Entry 8G0B (electron microscopy, 2.80 A resolution); this record covers chains a and b of the 12 polymer chains in the assembly.

Chain a:
Protein: ATP synthase subunit a
Source organism: Mycolicibacterium smegmatis MC2 155
UniProt: A0R206 (A0R206_MYCS2); numbering as in UniProt (aligned over 1-252)
Chain sequence (252 residues; row label = number of the first residue in the row):
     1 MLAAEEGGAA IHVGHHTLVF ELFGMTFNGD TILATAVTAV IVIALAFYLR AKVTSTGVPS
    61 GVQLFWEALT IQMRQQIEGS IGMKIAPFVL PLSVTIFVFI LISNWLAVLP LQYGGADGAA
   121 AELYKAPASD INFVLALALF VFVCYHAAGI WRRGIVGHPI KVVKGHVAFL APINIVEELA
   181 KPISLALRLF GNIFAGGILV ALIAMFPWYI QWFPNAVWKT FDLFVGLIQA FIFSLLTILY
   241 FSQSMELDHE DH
Unresolved in the structure: 1-10, 116-117, 247-252

Chain b:
Protein: ATP synthase subunit b
Source organism: Mycolicibacterium smegmatis MC2 155
UniProt: A0R204 (ATPF_MYCS2); residues 1-170 here = UniProt positions 1-170
Chain sequence (170 residues; row label = number of the first residue in the row):
     1 MGEFSATILA ASQAAEEGGG GSNFLIPNGT FFAVLIIFLI VLGVISKWVV PPISKVLAER
    61 EAMLAKTAAD NRKSAEQVAA AQADYEKEMA EARAQASALR DEARAAGRSV VDEKRAQASG
   121 EVAQTLTQAD QQLSAQGDQV RSGLESSVDG LSAKLASRIL GVDVNSGGTQ
Unresolved in the structure: 1-23, 65-170

Chain a / chain b interface:
Contacting residue pairs (68):
  M25(a) - G29(b)
  M25(a) - F32(b)  hydrophobic
  T26(a) - N28(b)
  T26(a) - G29(b)  hydrogen bond (backbone-backbone)
  T26(a) - T30(b)
  F27(a) - G29(b)
  F27(a) - T30(b)
  F27(a) - A33(b)  hydrophobic
  N28(a) - N28(b)  hydrogen bond
  N28(a) - T30(b)  hydrogen bond (backbone-side chain)
  T31(a) - T30(b)
  I32(a) - T30(b)
  I32(a) - A33(b)  hydrophobic
  T35(a) - V34(b)
  T35(a) - I37(b)
  A39(a) - I37(b)  hydrophobic
  A39(a) - V41(b)  hydrophobic
  V42(a) - V41(b)  hydrophobic
  V42(a) - I45(b)  hydrophobic
  I43(a) - V44(b)  hydrophobic
  A46(a) - V44(b)  hydrophobic
  A46(a) - V49(b)  hydrophobic
  L49(a) - V49(b)  hydrophobic
  L49(a) - I53(b)  hydrophobic
  R50(a) - W48(b)
  V53(a) - V56(b)  hydrophobic
  T54(a) - V56(b)
  S55(a) - V56(b)
  S55(a) - E59(b)
  Q63(a) - V56(b)
  W66(a) - I45(b)  hydrophobic
  W66(a) - V49(b)  hydrophobic
  W66(a) - I53(b)  hydrophobic
  E67(a) - I53(b)
  E67(a) - V56(b)
  E67(a) - L57(b)
  T70(a) - I53(b)
  I71(a) - L57(b)  hydrophobic
  R74(a) - L57(b)
  L90(a) - V50(b)  hydrophobic
  P91(a) - I45(b)
  P91(a) - V50(b)  hydrophobic
  L92(a) - L42(b)  hydrophobic
  V94(a) - I45(b)  hydrophobic
  T95(a) - F38(b)
  T95(a) - V41(b)
  T95(a) - L42(b)
  T95(a) - I45(b)
  I96(a) - F38(b)  hydrophobic
  V98(a) - I45(b)  hydrophobic
  F99(a) - F38(b)  hydrophobic
  F99(a) - V41(b)  hydrophobic
  I131(a) - F24(b)
  I131(a) - L25(b)
  I131(a) - I26(b)
  N132(a) - P27(b)
  N132(a) - N28(b)  hydrogen bond (side chain-backbone)
  N132(a) - T30(b)
  N132(a) - F31(b)
  F133(a) - V34(b)  hydrophobic
  L135(a) - P27(b)  hydrophobic
  A136(a) - F31(b)  hydrophobic
  L139(a) - F31(b)  hydrophobic
  F140(a) - L35(b)  hydrophobic
  F140(a) - F38(b)  hydrophobic
  F140(a) - L39(b)  hydrophobic
  F140(a) - L42(b)  hydrophobic
  F190(a) - L25(b)  hydrophobic
Interface residues without a listed pair, chain a (44 interface residues in all): V13, A36, F47, P59, L137, F194
Interface residues without a listed pair, chain b (30 interface residues in all): S46, P52, K55, R60

In short:
44 residues of chain a face 30 of chain b across their interface; the contacts include 4 hydrogen bonds. Among
the polar pairs are N28(a)-N28(b), N28(a)-T30(b) and N132(a)-N28(b).
Chain a is ATP synthase subunit a and chain b is ATP synthase subunit b, both from Mycolicibacterium smegmatis
MC2 155; the structure, Cryo-EM structure of TBAJ-876-bound Mycobacterium smegmatis ATP synthase FO region,
was determined by electron microscopy, deposited together with 8G07, 8G08, 8G09, 8G0A, 8G0C, 8G0D and 8G0E.
